PDB entry 1LHD | X-ray diffraction, 2.35 A resolution | chains H and I of the 3 polymer chains in the assembly

== Chain H ==
Protein: Alpha-thrombin
Organism: Homo sapiens
Notes: EC 3.4.21.5
Reference sequence: P00734 (THRB_HUMAN); the construct lacks a stretch of the UniProt sequence and is renumbered around it, so the offset changes along the chain: 16-36 = UniProt 364-384; 37-60 = UniProt 386-409; 61-77 = UniProt 419-435; 78-97 = UniProt 437-456; 7 more segments
Sequence (259 residues; numbered 16 to 247 plus 31 insertion-coded residues; 4 numbers in that range are skipped by the numbering (no residue carries them; nothing is unmodelled there); the number before each row is that of its first residue; a row labelled like 60A-60I holds insertion residues (60A, then the next letters in order)):
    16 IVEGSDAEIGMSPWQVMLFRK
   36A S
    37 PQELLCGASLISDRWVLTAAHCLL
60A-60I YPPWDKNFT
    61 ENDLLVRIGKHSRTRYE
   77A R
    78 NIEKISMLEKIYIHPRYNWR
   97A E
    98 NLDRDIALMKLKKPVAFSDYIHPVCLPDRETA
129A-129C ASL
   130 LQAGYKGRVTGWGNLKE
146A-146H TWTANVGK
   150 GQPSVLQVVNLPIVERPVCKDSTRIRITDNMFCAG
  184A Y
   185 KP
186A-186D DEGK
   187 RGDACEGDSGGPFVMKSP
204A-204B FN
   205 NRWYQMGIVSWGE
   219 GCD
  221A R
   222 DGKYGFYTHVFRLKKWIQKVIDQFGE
Unresolved in the structure: 146A-146H, 246-247
Disulfide bonds: Cys42-Cys58, Cys168-Cys182, Cys191-Cys220
Glycans and other covalent adducts: ac-(D)phe-pro-borolys-oh (DI2) linked to Ser195
Residues lining bound ligands: ac-(D)phe-pro-borolys-oh (DI2): Cys42, His57, Tyr60A, Trp60D, Glu97A, Asn98, Leu99, Ile174, Asp189, Ala190, Cys191, Glu192, Gly193, Asp194, Val213, Ser214, Trp215, Gly216, Glu217, Gly219, Cys220

== Chain I ==
Protein: Hirudin
Organism: Hirudo medicinalis
Sequence (12 residues; each row starts with the number of its first residue):
    54 GDFEEIPEEYLQ
Unresolved in the structure: 61-65

== Interface between chain H and chain I ==
Residue-residue contacts - 19 pairs, chain H then chain I:
  Phe34(H) - Phe56(I)  hydrophobic
  Phe34(H) - Ile59(I)  hydrophobic
  Gln38(H) - Gly54(I)  hydrogen bond (backbone-backbone)
  Gln38(H) - Glu58(I)  hydrogen bond
  Gln38(H) - Ile59(I)
  Leu40(H) - Phe56(I)
  Leu65(H) - Ile59(I)  hydrophobic
  Arg67(H) - Ile59(I)
  Arg73(H) - Asp55(I)  salt bridge
  Arg73(H) - Phe56(I)
  Thr74(H) - Asp55(I)  hydrogen bond (side chain-backbone)
  Thr74(H) - Phe56(I)
  Thr74(H) - Glu57(I)  hydrogen bond (backbone-backbone)
  Arg75(H) - Glu57(I)
  Tyr76(H) - Glu57(I)
  Tyr76(H) - Glu58(I)
  Tyr76(H) - Ile59(I)  hydrophobic
  Tyr76(H) - Pro60(I)
  Ile82(H) - Ile59(I)  hydrophobic
Other interface residues (no listed pair), chain H (12 interface residues in all): Met32, Glu39

== Overview ==
12 residues of chain H face 7 of chain I across their interface; the contacts include 4 hydrogen bonds and 1
salt bridge. Among the polar pairs are Arg73(H)-Asp55(I), Gln38(H)-Glu58(I) and Thr74(H)-Asp55(I).
Ac-(D)phe-pro-borolys-oh is covalently linked to Ser195(H).
Here chain H is Alpha-thrombin (Homo sapiens) and chain I is Hirudin (Hirudo medicinalis). Entry 1LHD (Human
alpha-thrombin complexed with ac-(d)phe-pro-borolys-oh) was determined by X-ray diffraction (same publication
as 1LHC, 1LHE, 1LHF and 1LHG).
